1LV5 - chains C and A of the 3 polymer chains in the assembly; structure by X-ray diffraction, 1.95 A resolution.

[Chain C]
Molecule: 10-nt DNA strand
Sequence (10 nucleotides; numbered 20 to 29; the number before each row is that of its first residue):
    20 GGATCAGCGA

[Chain A]
Molecule: DNA polymerase I
Source organism: Geobacillus stearothermophilus
Notes: EC 2.7.7.7; fragment: bacillus fragment (analogous to the e. coli klenow fragment); engineered mutation(s): D329A
UniProtKB: P52026 (DPO1_BACST); residue numbers follow UniProt; this construct covers 304-876
Sequence (580 residues; numbered 297 to 876; the number before each row is that of its first residue):
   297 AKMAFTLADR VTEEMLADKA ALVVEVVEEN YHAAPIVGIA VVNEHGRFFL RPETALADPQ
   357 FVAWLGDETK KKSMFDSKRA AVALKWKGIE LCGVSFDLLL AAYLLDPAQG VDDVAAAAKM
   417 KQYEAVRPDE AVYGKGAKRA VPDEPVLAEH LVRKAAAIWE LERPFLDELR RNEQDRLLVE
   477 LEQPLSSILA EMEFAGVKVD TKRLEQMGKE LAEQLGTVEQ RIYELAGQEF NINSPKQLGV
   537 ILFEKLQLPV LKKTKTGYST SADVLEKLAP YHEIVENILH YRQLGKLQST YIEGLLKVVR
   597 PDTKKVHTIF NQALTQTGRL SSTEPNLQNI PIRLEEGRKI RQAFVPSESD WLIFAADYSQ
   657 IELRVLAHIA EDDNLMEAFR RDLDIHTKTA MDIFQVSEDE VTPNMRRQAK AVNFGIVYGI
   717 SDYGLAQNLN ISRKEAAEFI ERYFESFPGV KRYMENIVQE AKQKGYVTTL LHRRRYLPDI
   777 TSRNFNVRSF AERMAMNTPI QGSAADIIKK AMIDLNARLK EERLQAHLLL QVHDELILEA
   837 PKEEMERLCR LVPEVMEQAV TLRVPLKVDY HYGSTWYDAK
Swiss-Prot annotation at these positions:
  - natural variant: Arg306 (S306R: In strain: X; this construct carries the variant), Glu309 (D309E: In strain: X; this construct carries the variant), Val320 (V320L: In strain: X), His341 (R341H: In strain: X; this construct carries the variant), Gln356 (K356Q: In strain: X; this construct carries the variant), Val358 (L358V: In strain: X; this construct carries the variant), Ser369 (T369S: In strain: X; this construct carries the variant), Cys388 (R388C: In strain: X; this construct carries the variant), Ser391 (V391S: In strain: X; this construct carries the variant), Ala411 (A411R: In strain: X), Ala413 (V413A: In strain: X; this construct carries the variant), Lys417 (H417K: In strain: X; this construct carries the variant), 32 further natural variant entries in UniProt
Bound ions: Mn2+: Asp653, Tyr654, Asp830 (together with 2'-deoxycytidine-5'-triphosphate); Mg2+: Asp653, Asp830 (together with 2'-deoxycytidine-5'-triphosphate)
Residues lining bound ligands: 2'-deoxycytidine-5'-triphosphate (DCP): Arg615, Asp653, Tyr654, Ser655, Gln656, Ile657, Glu658, His682, Arg702, Lys706, Ala707, Phe710, Tyr714, Asp830
Reported in the primary citation:
  - Mn2+ coordination: Asp653, Asp830
  - conformationally variable residues (helix shift): Tyr714
  - catalytic residues: Asp653

[Interface between chain C and chain A]
Contacting residue pairs - 29 pairs, chain C then chain A:
  DT23(C) - Thr552(A)  phosphate contact
  DC24(C) - Pro531(A)  phosphate contact
  DC24(C) - Thr550(A)  phosphate contact
  DC24(C) - Lys551(A)  phosphate contact
  DC24(C) - Thr552(A)  hydrogen bond to the phosphate
  DA25(C) - Pro531(A)  sugar contact
  DA25(C) - Thr556(A)  hydrogen bond to the phosphate
  DA25(C) - Ser557(A)  phosphate contact
  DA25(C) - Arg578(A)  hydrogen bond to the phosphate
  DA25(C) - Lys582(A)  base contact
  DG26(C) - Ser557(A)  phosphate contact
  DG26(C) - Ala558(A)  hydrogen bond to the phosphate
  DG26(C) - Arg578(A)  salt bridge to the phosphate
  DG26(C) - Lys582(A)  hydrogen bond to the base
  DC27(C) - Lys582(A)  sugar contact
  DC27(C) - Tyr587(A)  hydrogen bond to the sugar
  DC27(C) - Asn625(A)  base contact
  DC27(C) - Pro627(A)  phosphate contact
  DC27(C) - Arg629(A)  salt bridge to the phosphate
  DG28(C) - Gln624(A)  sugar contact
  DG28(C) - Asn625(A)  sugar contact
  DG28(C) - Ile626(A)  sugar contact
  DG28(C) - Pro627(A)  phosphate contact
  DG28(C) - Ile628(A)  hydrogen bond to the phosphate
  DG28(C) - Arg629(A)  salt bridge to the phosphate
  DA29(C) - Arg615(A)  hydrogen bond to the base
  DA29(C) - Ile628(A)  phosphate contact
  DA29(C) - Val828(A)  sugar contact
  DA29(C) - His829(A)  hydrogen bond to the sugar
Also at the interface, not in a pair above, chain C (9 interface residues in all): DG20, DG21
Also at the interface, not in a pair above, chain A (27 interface residues in all): Lys431, Gly432, Ser555, Gln579, Leu630, Arg637, Arg703, Asp830

[In short]
Chain C and chain A form an interface of 9 and 27 residues respectively, with 9 hydrogen bonds and 3 salt
bridges. Among the polar pairs are DG26(C)-Lys582(A), DA29(C)-Arg615(A) and DC27(C)-Tyr587(A). Ligands of
chain A: 2'-deoxycytidine-5'-triphosphate. Asp653(A), Tyr654(A) and Asp830(A) coordinate Mn2+. The paper
reports the catalytic residue Asp653(A); Mn2+ coordination by Asp653(A) and Asp830(A).
Here chain C is a 10-nt DNA strand and chain A is DNA polymerase I (Geobacillus stearothermophilus). Entry
1LV5 (Crystal Structure of the Closed Conformation of Bacillus DNA Polymerase I Fragment Bound to DNA and ...)
was determined by X-ray diffraction together with 1L3S, 1L3T, 1L3U, 1L3V and 1L5U from the same study.
